Entry 4X4G (X-ray diffraction, 2.80 A resolution); this record covers chains A and F of the 6 polymer chains in the assembly.

== Chain A ==
Protein: Regulatory protein
Source organism: Enterobacter sp. RFL1396
Reference sequence: Q8GGH0 (Q8GGH0_9ENTR); residue numbers follow UniProt; this construct covers 1-79
Chain sequence (82 residues; row label = number of the first residue in the row; numbers below 1 keep their minus sign (Gly-2 is residue -2)):
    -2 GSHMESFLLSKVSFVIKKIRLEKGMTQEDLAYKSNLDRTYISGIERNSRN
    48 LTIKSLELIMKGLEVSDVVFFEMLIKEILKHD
Disordered / not traced: -2 to 1, 78-79
Sequence notes: expression tag (-2 to 0)

== Chain F ==
Molecule: 35-nt DNA strand
Sequence (35 nucleotides; numbered 1 to 35; the number before each row is that of its first residue):
     1 ATGTTGACTATAATCACACGGACTATAAGTCACAT

== Interface between chain A and chain F ==
Residue-residue contacts (13; chain A residue first):
  Leu33(A) - DG29(F)  phosphate contact
  Asp34(A) - DT30(F)  base contact
  Thr36(A) - DT30(F)  base contact
  Thr36(A) - DC31(F)  base contact
  Thr36(A) - DA32(F)  base contact
  Tyr37(A) - DA28(F)  hydrogen bond to the phosphate
  Arg46(A) - DA28(F)  hydrogen bond to the base
  Arg46(A) - DG29(F)  hydrogen bond to the base
  Asn47(A) - DA27(F)  hydrogen bond to the phosphate
  Leu48(A) - DA28(F)  phosphate contact
  Thr49(A) - DA27(F)  phosphate contact
  Thr49(A) - DA28(F)  hydrogen bond to the phosphate
  Ser52(A) - DA28(F)  hydrogen bond to the phosphate

== In short ==
Chain A and chain F form an interface of 9 and 6 residues respectively; the contacts include 6 hydrogen bonds.
Polar pairs include Arg46(A)-DA28(F), Arg46(A)-DG29(F) and Tyr37(A)-DA28(F).
Here chain A is Regulatory protein (Enterobacter sp. RFL1396) and chain F is a 35-nt DNA strand. Entry 4X4G
(RADIATION DAMAGE TO THE NUCLEOPROTEIN COMPLEX C.Esp1396I: DOSE (DWD) 26.8 MGy) was determined by X-ray
diffraction (same publication as 4X4B, 4X4C, 4X4D, 4X4E, 4X4F, 4X4H and 4X4I).
